7LU9 - chains k and l of the 18 polymer chains in the assembly; structure by electron microscopy, 5.60 A resolution (low resolution: residue-level contacts below are approximate; hydrogen-bond / salt-bridge calls are withheld).

== Chain k ==
Molecule: DH851.3 light chain
From: Macaca mulatta
Chain sequence (210 residues; each row starts with the number of its first residue; note: 2 numbers in that range are skipped by the numbering (no residue carries them; nothing is unmodelled there); X marks 1 residue of unknown identity (built as UNK)):
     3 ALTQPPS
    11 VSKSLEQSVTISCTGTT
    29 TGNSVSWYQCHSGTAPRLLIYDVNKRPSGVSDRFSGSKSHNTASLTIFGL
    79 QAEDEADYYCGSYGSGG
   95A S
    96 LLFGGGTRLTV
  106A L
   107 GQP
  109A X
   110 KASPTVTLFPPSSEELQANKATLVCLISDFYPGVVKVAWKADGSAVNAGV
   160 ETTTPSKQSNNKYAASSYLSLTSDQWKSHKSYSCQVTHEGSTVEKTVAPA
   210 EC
Unresolved in the structure: 109A
Disulfide bonds: Cys-23/Cys-88, Cys-134/Cys-193

== Chain l ==
Molecule: DH851.3 heavy chain
From: Macaca mulatta
Chain sequence (228 residues; numbered 1 to 218 plus 10 insertion-coded residues; the number before each row is that of its first residue; a row labelled like 35A-35B holds insertion residues (35A, then the next letters in order)):
     1 QVTLMESGPALVKVTQTLAVTCTFSGFSIRDSGKG
35A-35B VA
    36 WIRQPPGGALEWLTSIYWDDTKYHDTSLKPRLTIFRDTSQTQVILIL
82A-82C TNM
    83 APLDTATYYCGRINNGGG
100A-100E WKDHI
   101 DFWGPGLLVTVSSASTKGPSVFPLAPSSRSTSESTAALGCLVKDYFPEPV
   151 TVSWNSGSLTSGVHTFPAVLQSSGLYSLSSVVTVPSSSLGTQTYVCNVNH
   201 KPSNTKVDKRVEIKTCGG
Disulfide bonds: Cys-22/Cys-92, Cys-140/Cys-196

== Chain k / chain l interface ==
Residue-residue contacts (78):
  Ser-32(k) / Lys-100B(l)
  Ser-34(k) / His-100D(l)
  Tyr-36(k) / His-100D(l)
  Tyr-36(k) / Ile-100E(l)
  Tyr-36(k) / Trp-103(l)
  Ala-43(k) / Tyr-91(l)
  Ala-43(k) / Gly-104(l)
  Pro-44(k) / Trp-103(l)
  Leu-46(k) / Asp-101(l)
  Tyr-49(k) / His-100D(l)
  Tyr-87(k) / Gly-43(l)
  Tyr-87(k) / Ala-44(l)
  Tyr-87(k) / Leu-45(l)
  Tyr-91(k) / Trp-100A(l)
  Tyr-91(k) / Asp-100C(l)
  Gly-95(k) / Tyr-58(l)
  Gly-95(k) / Trp-100A(l)
  Leu-96(k) / Trp-47(l)
  Phe-98(k) / Ile-37(l)
  Phe-98(k) / Leu-45(l)
  Phe-98(k) / Glu-46(l)
  Phe-98(k) / Trp-47(l)
  Arg-103(k) / Gly-42(l)
  Thr-114(k) / Ser-134(l)
  Thr-114(k) / Thr-135(l)
  Val-115(k) / Glu-133(l)
  Val-115(k) / Ser-134(l)
  Val-115(k) / Thr-135(l)
  Thr-116(k) / Glu-133(l)
  Thr-116(k) / Thr-135(l)
  Thr-116(k) / Ala-136(l)
  Thr-116(k) / Ala-137(l)
  Leu-117(k) / Glu-133(l)
  Phe-118(k) / Leu-124(l)
  Phe-118(k) / Ser-179(l)
  Ser-121(k) / Phe-122(l)
  Ser-121(k) / Pro-123(l)
  Glu-123(k) / Phe-122(l)
  Glu-124(k) / Phe-122(l)
  Glu-124(k) / Lys-143(l)
  Thr-131(k) / Lys-143(l)
  Val-133(k) / Ser-179(l)
  Leu-135(k) / Ser-179(l)
  Leu-135(k) / Val-181(l)
  Asp-138(k) / Thr-135(l)
  Gly-158(k) / Val-169(l)
  Glu-160(k) / Pro-167(l)
  Glu-160(k) / Ala-168(l)
  Glu-160(k) / Val-169(l)
  Glu-160(k) / Leu-170(l)
  Thr-163(k) / Pro-167(l)
  Pro-164(k) / Pro-167(l)
  Ser-165(k) / Thr-165(l)
  Ser-165(k) / Phe-166(l)
  Ser-165(k) / Pro-167(l)
  Lys-166(k) / His-164(l)
  Gln-167(k) / His-164(l)
  Gln-167(k) / Phe-166(l)
  Ser-168(k) / Gly-162(l)
  Ser-168(k) / Val-163(l)
  Ser-168(k) / His-164(l)
  Ala-173(k) / Phe-166(l)
  Ala-173(k) / Pro-167(l)
  Ser-175(k) / Phe-166(l)
  Tyr-177(k) / Leu-141(l)
  Tyr-177(k) / Val-142(l)
  Tyr-177(k) / Lys-143(l)
  Tyr-177(k) / Val-169(l)
  Tyr-177(k) / Ser-177(l)
  Tyr-177(k) / Leu-178(l)
  Ser-179(k) / Lys-143(l)
  Lys-204(k) / Ser-130(l)
  Lys-204(k) / Ser-132(l)
  Lys-204(k) / Glu-133(l)
  Val-206(k) / Ser-130(l)
  Pro-208(k) / Arg-129(l)
  Ala-209(k) / Arg-129(l)
  Cys-211(k) / Arg-129(l)
Also at the interface, not in a pair above, chain k (50 interface residues in all): Gly-41, Thr-42, Asp-85, Ser-137, Thr-162, Ala-174, Val-202, Ala-207
Also at the interface, not in a pair above, chain l (48 interface residues in all): Tyr-52, Pro-105, Ala-125, Lys-214

== Overview ==
The interface between chain k and chain l involves 50 residues on one side and 48 on the other.
Here chain k is DH851.3 light chain and chain l is DH851.3 heavy chain, both from Macaca mulatta. Entry 7LU9
(Cryo-EM structure of DH851.3 bound to HIV-1 CH505 Env) was determined by electron microscopy, deposited
together with 6VTU, 6XRJ, 7L02, 7L06, 7L09, 7L6M, 7L6O and 7LUA.
